3IPM - chains H and I of the 21 polymer chains in the assembly; structure by X-ray diffraction, 4.00 A resolution.

Chain H (and I):
Molecule: Proteasome subunit beta
Source organism: Thermoplasma acidophilum
Notes: EC 3.4.25.1; chain I of this document is another copy of the same molecule, construct and numbering; everything in this record applies to it too
Reference sequence: P28061 (PSB_THEAC); residues -7 to 203 here correspond to UniProt positions 1-211 (UniProt number = residue number + 8)
Amino-acid sequence (217 residues; each row starts with the number of its first residue; numbers below 1 keep their minus sign (Met-7 is residue -7)):
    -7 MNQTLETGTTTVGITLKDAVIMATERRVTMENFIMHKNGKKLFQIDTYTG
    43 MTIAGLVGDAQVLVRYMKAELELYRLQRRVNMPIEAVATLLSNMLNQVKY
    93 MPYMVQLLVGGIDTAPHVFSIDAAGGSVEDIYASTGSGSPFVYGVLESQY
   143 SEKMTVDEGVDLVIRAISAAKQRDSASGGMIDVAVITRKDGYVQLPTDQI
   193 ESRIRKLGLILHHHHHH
Not modelled in the structure: -7 to 0, 204-209
Sequence notes: expression tag (204-209)
Curated features (UniProtKB/Swiss-Prot):
  - active site: Thr1 (Nucleophile)

Chain H / chain I interface:
Contacting residue pairs (29; chain H residue first):
  Phe25(H) - Tyr135(I)  hydrophobic
  Met27(H) - Ser112(I)
  Met27(H) - Tyr135(I)  hydrogen bond (backbone-side chain)
  His28(H) - Ser112(I)
  His28(H) - Val120(I)
  His28(H) - Asp122(I)  salt bridge
  Lys29(H) - Glu139(I)  salt bridge
  Asn30(H) - Glu121(I)
  Asn30(H) - Asp122(I)
  Gly31(H) - Val120(I)
  Leu48(H) - Ala116(I)  hydrophobic
  Val49(H) - Asp114(I)
  Val49(H) - Gly118(I)
  Gly50(H) - Asn88(I)
  Gly50(H) - Ala116(I)
  Gly50(H) - Gly117(I)
  Gly50(H) - Gly118(I)
  Asp51(H) - Asn88(I)  hydrogen bond
  Asp51(H) - Lys91(I)  salt bridge
  Gln53(H) - Gly118(I)
  Gln53(H) - Ser119(I)  hydrogen bond (side chain-backbone)
  Gln53(H) - Val120(I)
  Val54(H) - Asn88(I)
  Arg57(H) - Thr81(I)
  Arg57(H) - Ser84(I)  hydrogen bond
  Arg57(H) - Asn85(I)  hydrogen bond
  Met93(H) - Tyr92(I)
  Pro94(H) - Lys91(I)
  Pro94(H) - Tyr92(I)  hydrogen bond (backbone-side chain)
Interface residues without a listed pair, chain H (16 interface residues in all): Val20
Interface residues without a listed pair, chain I (21 interface residues in all): Gln98, Tyr124, Ala125, Pro132

In short:
Chain H and chain I form an interface of 16 and 21 residues respectively, with 6 hydrogen bonds and 3 salt
bridges. Among the polar pairs are His28(H)-Asp122(I), Lys29(H)-Glu139(I) and Asp51(H)-Lys91(I). Curated
annotation (UniProt) lists active-site residue Thr1(H) on chain H.
Chain H and chain I are both Proteasome subunit beta (Thermoplasma acidophilum); the structure, Crystal
Structure of Archaeal 20S Proteasome in Complex with the C-terminus of PAN, was determined by X-ray
diffraction.
